4RDR - chain A; structure by X-ray diffraction, 2.47 A resolution.

Chain A:
Molecule: ZnuD
Source organism: Neisseria meningitidis MC58
UniProtKB: Q9JZN9 (Y964_NEIMB); residues 1-734 here correspond to UniProt positions 24-757 (UniProt number = residue number + 23)
Amino-acid sequence (748 residues; numbered -13 to 734; the number before each row is that of its first residue; numbers below 1 keep their minus sign (Mse-13 is residue -13)):
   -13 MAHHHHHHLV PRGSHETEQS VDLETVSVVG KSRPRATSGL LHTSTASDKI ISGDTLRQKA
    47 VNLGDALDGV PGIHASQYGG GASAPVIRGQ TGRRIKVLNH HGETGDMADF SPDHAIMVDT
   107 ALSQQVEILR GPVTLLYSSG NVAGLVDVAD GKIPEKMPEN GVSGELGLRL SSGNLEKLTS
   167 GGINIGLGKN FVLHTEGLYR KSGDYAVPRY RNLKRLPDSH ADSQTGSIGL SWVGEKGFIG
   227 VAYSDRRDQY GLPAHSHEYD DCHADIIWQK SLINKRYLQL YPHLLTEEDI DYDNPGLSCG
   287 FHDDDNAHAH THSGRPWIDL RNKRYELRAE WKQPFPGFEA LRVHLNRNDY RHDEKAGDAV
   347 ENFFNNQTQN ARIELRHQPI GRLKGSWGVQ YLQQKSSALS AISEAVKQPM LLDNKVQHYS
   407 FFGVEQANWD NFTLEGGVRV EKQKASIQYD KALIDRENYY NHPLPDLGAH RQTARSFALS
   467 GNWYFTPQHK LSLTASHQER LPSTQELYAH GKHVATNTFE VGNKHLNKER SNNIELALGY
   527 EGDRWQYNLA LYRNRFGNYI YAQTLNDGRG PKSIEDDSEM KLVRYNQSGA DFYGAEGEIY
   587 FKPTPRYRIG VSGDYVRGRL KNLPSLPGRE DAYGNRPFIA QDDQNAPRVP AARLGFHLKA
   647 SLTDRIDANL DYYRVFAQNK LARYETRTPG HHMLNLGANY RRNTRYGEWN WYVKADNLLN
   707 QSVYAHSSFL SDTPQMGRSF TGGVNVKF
Disordered / not traced: -13 to 17, 287-297
Sequence notes: expression tag (-13 to 0)
Modified residues: Mse-13 (selenomethionine); Mse93, Mse103, Mse143, Mse396, Mse566, Mse679, Mse722 (selenomethionine; parent Met)
Cystine bridges: Cys248-Cys285
Metal / ion sites: Zn2+: Asp99, His100, Glu340, His499; Cd2+ site 1: His243, Asp246, Glu347; Cd2+ site 2: His249, Asp251
From the paper describing this entry:
  - Zn2+ coordination: Asp99, His100, Glu340, His499
  - Cd2+ coordination: His243, Asp246, His249, Asp251, Glu347
  - conformationally variable residues (order/disorder transition): Phe287 to Thr297
  - conformationally variable residues (loop rearrangement): Tyr64 to Ser69 (from molecular simulation)

Summary:
Asp99, His100, Glu340 and His499 coordinate Zn2+. The Cd2+ site 1 is built by His243, Asp246 and Glu347. From
the paper: Cd2+ coordination by His243, Asp246 and His249 among others; Zn2+ coordination by Asp99, His100 and
Glu340 among others.
Chain A is ZnuD (Neisseria meningitidis MC58); the structure, Structure of the bacterial Zn-transporter ZnuD
from Neisseria meningitidis (locked conformation bound to zinc and cadmium ..., was determined by X-ray
diffraction, deposited together with 4RDT and 4RVW.
